7UB2 - chains I and Y of the 12 polymer chains in the assembly; structure by electron microscopy, 3.40 A resolution.

[Chain I]
Protein: RecT
Source organism: Listeria innocua Clip11262
UniProtKB: Q92FL9 (Q92FL9_LISIN); residues 1-271 here = UniProt positions 1-271
Amino-acid sequence (274 residues; each row starts with the number of its first residue; numbers below 1 keep their minus sign (Gly-2 is residue -2)):
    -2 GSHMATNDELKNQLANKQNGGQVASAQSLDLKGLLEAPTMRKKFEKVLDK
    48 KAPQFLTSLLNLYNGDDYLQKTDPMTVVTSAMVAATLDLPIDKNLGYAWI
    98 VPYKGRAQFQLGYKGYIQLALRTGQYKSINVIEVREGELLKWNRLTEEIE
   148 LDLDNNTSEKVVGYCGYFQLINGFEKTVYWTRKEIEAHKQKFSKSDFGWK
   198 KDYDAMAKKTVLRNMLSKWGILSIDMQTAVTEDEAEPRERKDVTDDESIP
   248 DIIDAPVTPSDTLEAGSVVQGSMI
Not modelled in the structure: -2 to 33, 225-271
Differences from the reference sequence: expression tag (-2 to 0)
Reported in the primary citation:
  - binding site for the 49-nt DNA strand (chain Y): Trp96, Gln107, Tyr110, His185, Lys206, Arg210, Asn211, Lys215
  - binding site for the 49-nt DNA strand: Val98, Tyr100, Lys101, Lys191, Phe194
  - mutagenesis - K157A, K180A: unchanged binding to DNA
  - mutagenesis - K111A/K215A, K206A/K215A, K206A/R210A, K206E, R210A/K215A, K215A/W216A: abolished binding to DNA
  - mutagenesis - L118A/F171A, I126H, W216R: abolished expression
  - mutagenesis - V98A, K191A/F194A: decreased binding to duplex intermediate
  - mutagenesis - V98W, Y100A, Y100E, K101A, K101E, Q107A, Q107H, K191A, K191E, F194A, F194E: unchanged binding to duplex intermediate
  - mutagenesis - V98A: unchanged binding to ssDNA
  - mutagenesis - K111A: decreased binding to DNA

[Chain Y]
Molecule: 49-nt DNA strand
Sequence (49 nucleotides; numbered 22 to 70; the number before each row is that of its first residue):
    22 AAAAAAAAAAAAAAAAAAAAAAAAAAAAAAAAAAAAAAAAAAAAAAAAA

[Chain I / chain Y interface]
Residue-residue contacts - 20 pairs, chain I then chain Y:
  Trp96(I) with DA43(Y), phosphate contact
  Val98(I) with DA43(Y), base contact
  Tyr100(I) with DA42(Y), base contact
  Gln107(I) with DA42(Y), hydrogen bond to the base
  Gly109(I) with DA44(Y), phosphate contact
  Tyr110(I) with DA44(Y), hydrogen bond to the phosphate; DA45(Y), hydrogen bond to the phosphate
  His185(I) with DA41(Y), phosphate contact; DA42(Y), salt bridge to the phosphate
  Phe189(I) with DA40(Y), sugar contact; DA41(Y), phosphate contact
  Ser190(I) with DA43(Y), phosphate contact
  Asp199(I) with DA45(Y), sugar contact
  Ala202(I) with DA45(Y), sugar contact
  Lys206(I) with DA43(Y), salt bridge to the phosphate; DA44(Y), salt bridge to the phosphate
  Arg210(I) with DA42(Y), salt bridge to the phosphate; DA44(Y), salt bridge to the phosphate
  Asn211(I) with DA42(Y), hydrogen bond to the phosphate
  Lys215(I) with DA41(Y), salt bridge to the phosphate
Interface residues without a listed pair, chain I (18 interface residues in all): Tyr65, Trp196, Met203

[Summary]
Chain I and chain Y form an interface of 18 and 6 residues respectively; the contacts include 4 hydrogen bonds
and 6 salt bridges. Polar pairs include Gln107(I)-DA42(Y), Tyr110(I)-DA44(Y) and Tyr110(I)-DA45(Y). From the
paper: a binding site for the 49-nt DNA strand (chain Y) at Trp96(I), Gln107(I) and Tyr110(I) among others;
K111A/K215A, K206A/K215A and K206A/R210A of chain I, among others, abolish binding to DNA; 25 substitutions
were tested in all.
Chain I is RecT (Listeria innocua Clip11262) and chain Y is a 49-nt DNA strand; the structure, Structure of
RecT protein from Listeria innoccua phage A118 in complex with 83-mer annealed duplex, was determined by
electron microscopy (same publication as 7UBB).
